Entry 9CUL (electron microscopy, 3.60 A resolution); this record covers chains G and j of the 26 polymer chains in the assembly.

# Chain G
Molecule: Major capsid protein
Source organism: Pectobacterium phage phiTE
UniProtKB: K9L3X8 (K9L3X8_9CAUD); numbering as in UniProt (aligned over 1-332)
Sequence (332 residues; row label = number of the first residue in the row):
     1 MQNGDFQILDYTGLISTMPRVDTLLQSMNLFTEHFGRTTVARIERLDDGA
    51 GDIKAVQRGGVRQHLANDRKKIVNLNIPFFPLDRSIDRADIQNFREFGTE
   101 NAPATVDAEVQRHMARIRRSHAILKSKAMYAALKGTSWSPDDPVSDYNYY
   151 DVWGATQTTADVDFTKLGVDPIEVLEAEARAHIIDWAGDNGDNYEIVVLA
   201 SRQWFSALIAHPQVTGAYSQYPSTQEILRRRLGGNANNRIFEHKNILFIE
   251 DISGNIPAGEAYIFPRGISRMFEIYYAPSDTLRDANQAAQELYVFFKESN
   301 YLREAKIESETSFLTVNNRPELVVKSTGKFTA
Unresolved in the structure: 331-332

# Chain j
Molecule: Head stabilization/decoration protein
Source organism: Pectobacterium phage phiTE
UniProtKB: K9L4E7 (K9L4E7_9CAUD); residues 1-149 here = UniProt positions 1-149
Sequence (149 residues; numbered 1 to 149; the number before each row is that of its first residue):
     1 MAKAHVATLEGNYSDIVLGRVVAFGDTGWNFKEVDMTFIADDADADSKTT
    51 LFAGVLVGEDGTPATAAAGVFGVLVDRKVLPGVDHYIGVFEPGEKVPMVL
   101 AVRGLTLNQLKLKYADGTAIDAAGIQALEAQGNQVTDKIVGTQFIGSVL
Unresolved in the structure: 1

# Interface between chain G and chain j
Pairs across the interface (12):
  Asn74(G) - His85(j)
  Asn76(G) - Tyr86(j)
  Val144(G) - Lys78(j)
  Val144(G) - Val96(j)  hydrophobic
  Asp280(G) - Arg77(j)  salt bridge
  Lys297(G) - Phe24(j)
  Glu298(G) - Phe24(j)
  Ser299(G) - Phe24(j)
  Lys306(G) - Phe24(j)
  Lys306(G) - Gly25(j)  hydrogen bond (side chain-backbone)
  Lys306(G) - Asp26(j)
  Glu308(G) - Thr27(j)
Interface residues without a listed pair, chain G (13 interface residues in all): Asp142, Pro143, Glu304, Ala305
Interface residues without a listed pair, chain j (11 interface residues in all): Phe90, Pro97

# In short
13 residues of chain G and 11 residues of chain j are in contact; the contacts include 1 hydrogen bond and 1
salt bridge. Polar pairs include Asp280(G)-Arg77(j) and Lys306(G)-Gly25(j).
Here chain G is Major capsid protein and chain j is Head stabilization/decoration protein, both from
Pectobacterium phage phiTE. Entry 9CUL (Bacteriophage PhiTE mature capsid) was determined by electron
microscopy (same publication as 9CB9, 9CBA, 9CC7, 9CUY and 9MJN).
